6IRQ - chains A and E of the 6 polymer chains in the assembly; structure by X-ray diffraction, 1.91 A resolution.

[Chain A]
Molecule: Single-stranded DNA-binding protein
Organism: Pseudomonas aeruginosa PAO1
Reference sequence: P40947 (SSB_PSEAE); residues 1-115 here = UniProt positions 1-115
Amino-acid sequence (121 residues; each row starts with the number of its first residue):
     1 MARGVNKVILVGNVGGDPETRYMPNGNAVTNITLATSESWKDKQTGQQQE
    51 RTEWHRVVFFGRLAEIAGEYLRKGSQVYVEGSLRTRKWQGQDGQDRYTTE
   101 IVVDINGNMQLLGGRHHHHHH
Unresolved in the structure: 1-2, 41-48, 114-121
Construct notes: expression tag (116-121)
Reported in the primary citation:
  - binding site for the 25-nt DNA strand: Arg3, Lys7, Asn13, Thr33, Thr52, Trp54, Arg56, Arg62, Tyr70, Lys73, Met109, Leu111
  - binding site for the 25-nt DNA strand (chain E): Lys7, Asn13, Thr33, Thr52, Trp54, Arg56, Arg62, Lys73, Arg86, Trp88, Thr98, Asn106, Met109, Leu111

[Chain E]
Molecule: 25-nt DNA strand
Sequence (25 nucleotides; numbered 1 to 25; the number before each row is that of its first residue):
     1 TTTTTTTTTTTTTTTTTTTTTTTTT
Unresolved in the structure: 1-3, 5, 14, 17-21, 25

[Chain A / chain E interface]
Contacting residue pairs (18):
  Asn13(A) - DT8(E)  base contact
  Asn13(A) - DT9(E)  sugar contact
  Val14(A) - DT8(E)  sugar contact
  Gly15(A) - DT7(E)  base contact
  Gly15(A) - DT8(E)  sugar contact
  Gly16(A) - DT7(E)  base contact
  Thr33(A) - DT7(E)  hydrogen bond to the base
  Ala35(A) - DT8(E)  base contact
  Thr52(A) - DT8(E)  hydrogen bond to the base
  Trp54(A) - DT7(E)  stacking on the base
  Trp54(A) - DT8(E)  sugar contact
  Arg56(A) - DT4(E)  hydrogen bond to the base
  Lys73(A) - DT8(E)  salt bridge to the phosphate
  Gly74(A) - DT8(E)  phosphate contact
  Gly74(A) - DT9(E)  phosphate contact
  Arg86(A) - DT4(E)  hydrogen bond to the base
  Trp88(A) - DT4(E)  stacking on the base
  Thr98(A) - DT4(E)  base contact
Interface residues without a listed pair, chain A (16 interface residues in all): Ser39, Trp40
Interface residues without a listed pair, chain E (6 interface residues in all): DT6, DT13

[Summary]
16 residues of chain A and 6 residues of chain E are in contact; the contacts include 4 hydrogen bonds, 1 salt
bridge and 2 aromatic stacking contacts. Polar pairs include Thr33(A)-DT7(E), Thr52(A)-DT8(E) and
Arg56(A)-DT4(E). The paper reports a binding site for the 25-nt DNA strand (chain E) at Lys7(A), Asn13(A) and
Thr33(A) among others; a binding site for the 25-nt DNA strand at Arg3(A), Lys7(A) and Asn13(A) among others.
Here chain A is Single-stranded DNA-binding protein (Pseudomonas aeruginosa PAO1) and chain E is a 25-nt DNA
strand. Entry 6IRQ (Complexed crystal structure of PaSSB with ssDNA dT25 at 1.91 angstrom resolution) was
determined by X-ray diffraction.
